5O66 - chains D and I of the 15 polymer chains in the assembly; structure by electron microscopy, 5.90 A resolution (low resolution: residue-level contacts below are approximate; hydrogen-bond / salt-bridge calls are withheld).

[Chain D (and I)]
Name: Multidrug efflux pump subunit AcrA
From: Escherichia coli O157:H7
Notes: chain I of this document is another copy of the same molecule, construct and numbering; everything in this record applies to it too
UniProt: P0AE07 (ACRA_ECO57); residues 25-397 here = UniProt positions 25-397
Chain sequence (373 residues; numbered 25 to 397; the number before each row is that of its first residue):
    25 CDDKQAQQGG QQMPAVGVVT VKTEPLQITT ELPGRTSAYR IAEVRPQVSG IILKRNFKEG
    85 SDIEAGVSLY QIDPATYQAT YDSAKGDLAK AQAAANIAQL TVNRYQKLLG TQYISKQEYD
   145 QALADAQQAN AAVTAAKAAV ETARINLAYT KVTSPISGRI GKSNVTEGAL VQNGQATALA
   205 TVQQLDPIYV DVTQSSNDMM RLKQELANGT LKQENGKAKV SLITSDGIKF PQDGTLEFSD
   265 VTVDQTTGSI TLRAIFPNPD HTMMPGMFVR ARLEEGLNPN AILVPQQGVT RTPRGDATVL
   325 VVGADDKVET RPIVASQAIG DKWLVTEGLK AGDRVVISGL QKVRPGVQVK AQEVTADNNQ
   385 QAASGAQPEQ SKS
Not modelled in the structure: 25-37, 378-397
Differences from the reference sequence: conflict Met223 (Phe in P0AE07), Met224 (Leu in P0AE07), Met287 (Leu in P0AE07), Met288 (Leu in P0AE07)
UniProt features mapped onto this chain:
  - lipidation: Cys25 (N-palmitoyl cysteine)

[How chain D and chain I interact]
Contacting residue pairs - 71 pairs, chain D then chain I:
  Tyr63(D) - Arg79(I)
  Tyr63(D) - Thr190(I)
  Arg64(D) - Thr190(I)
  Ile65(D) - Thr190(I)
  Ala66(D) - Thr190(I)
  Ala66(D) - Glu191(I)
  Ala66(D) - Ala193(I)
  Glu67(D) - Ala193(I)
  Arg69(D) - Leu194(I)
  Gln71(D) - Gly74(I)
  Gln71(D) - Leu194(I)
  Lys140(D) - Arg128(I)
  Gln141(D) - Thr125(I)
  Gln141(D) - Arg128(I)
  Asp144(D) - Ile121(I)
  Asp144(D) - Leu124(I)
  Asp144(D) - Arg128(I)
  Gln145(D) - Ile121(I)
  Ala148(D) - Ile121(I)
  Gln151(D) - Gln116(I)
  Gln151(D) - Asn120(I)
  Gln152(D) - Lys114(I)
  Ala155(D) - Gly110(I)
  Ala155(D) - Ala113(I)
  Ala155(D) - Lys114(I)
  Thr158(D) - Asp106(I)
  Thr158(D) - Gly110(I)
  Ala162(D) - Ala103(I)
  Ala162(D) - Asp106(I)
  Glu165(D) - Ala103(I)
  Thr166(D) - Thr100(I)
  Thr166(D) - Ala103(I)
  Ile169(D) - Ala99(I)
  Tyr173(D) - Ile75(I)
  Ser178(D) - Gly192(I)
  Pro179(D) - Ile75(I)
  Pro179(D) - Ile76(I)
  Pro179(D) - Glu191(I)
  Pro179(D) - Gly192(I)
  Pro179(D) - Ala193(I)
  Ile180(D) - Glu191(I)
  Asn197(D) - Gln196(I)
  Gly198(D) - Leu194(I)
  Gly198(D) - Gln196(I)
  Asp215(D) - Lys186(I)
  Asn221(D) - Ser249(I)
  Met224(D) - Thr286(I)
  Met224(D) - Met291(I)
  Lys227(D) - His285(I)
  Lys227(D) - Thr286(I)
  Gln228(D) - Thr286(I)
  Glu261(D) - Lys82(I)
  Phe262(D) - Glu83(I)
  Phe262(D) - Gly84(I)
  Phe262(D) - Lys186(I)
  Ser263(D) - Gly84(I)
  Ser263(D) - Arg183(I)
  Asp264(D) - Gly84(I)
  Asp264(D) - Gly185(I)
  Asp264(D) - Lys186(I)
  Val265(D) - Arg183(I)
  Val265(D) - Gln207(I)
  Val265(D) - Leu209(I)
  Val265(D) - Met288(I)
  Val267(D) - Met288(I)
  Val267(D) - Pro289(I)
  Val267(D) - Gly290(I)
  Gln269(D) - Gly290(I)
  Gln269(D) - Phe292(I)
  Arg277(D) - Glu83(I)
  Arg277(D) - Lys186(I)
Other interface residues (no listed pair), chain D (47 interface residues in all): Pro70, Ala156, Ala159, Gln199, Tyr213, Ser220, Thr266, Leu276
Other interface residues (no listed pair), chain I (51 interface residues in all): Arg59, Ser73, Leu77, Thr104, Ser107, Asp111, Ala117, Tyr129, Ile184, Val195, Thr248, Asp284

[Overview]
47 residues of chain D face 51 of chain I across their interface.
Both chains are Multidrug efflux pump subunit AcrA (Escherichia coli O157:H7). Entry 5O66 (Asymmetric
AcrABZ-TolC) was determined by electron microscopy, deposited together with 5NG5, 5V5S and 5NC5.
